PDB entry 1LDF | X-ray diffraction, 2.10 A resolution | chain A

== Chain A ==
Protein: Glycerol uptake facilitator protein
From: Escherichia coli
UniProt: P11244 (GLPF_ECOLI); numbering as in UniProt (aligned over 1-281)
Chain sequence (281 residues; each row starts with the number of its first residue):
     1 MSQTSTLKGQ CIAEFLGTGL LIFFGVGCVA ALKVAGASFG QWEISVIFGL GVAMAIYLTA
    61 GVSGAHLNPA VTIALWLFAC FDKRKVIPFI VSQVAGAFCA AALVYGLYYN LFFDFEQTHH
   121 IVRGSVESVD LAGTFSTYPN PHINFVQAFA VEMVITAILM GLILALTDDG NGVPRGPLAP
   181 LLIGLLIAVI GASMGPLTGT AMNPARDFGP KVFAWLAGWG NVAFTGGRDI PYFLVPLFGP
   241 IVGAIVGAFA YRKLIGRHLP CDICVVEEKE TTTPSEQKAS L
Unresolved in the structure: 1-5, 260-281
Construct notes: engineered mutation F48 (Trp in P11244), T200 (Phe in P11244)
Ion coordination: Mg2+ near E43 (its only coordinating residue here)

== In short ==
Chain A is Glycerol uptake facilitator protein (Escherichia coli); the structure, Crystal structure of the E.
coli glycerol facilitator (glpf) mutation W48F, F200T, was determined by X-ray diffraction, deposited together
with 1LDA and 1LDI.
